3GJ9 - chains A and C; structure by X-ray diffraction, 2.80 A resolution.

Chain A:
Molecule: Tax1-binding protein 3
From: Homo sapiens
UniProt: O14907 (TX1B3_HUMAN); residue numbers follow UniProt; this construct covers 1-124
Chain sequence (124 residues; each row starts with the number of its first residue):
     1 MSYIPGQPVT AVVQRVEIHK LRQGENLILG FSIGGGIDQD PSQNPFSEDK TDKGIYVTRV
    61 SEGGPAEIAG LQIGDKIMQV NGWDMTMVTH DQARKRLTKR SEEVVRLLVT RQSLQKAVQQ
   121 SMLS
Not modelled in the structure: 1-9, 118-124
Bound ions: Zn2+ site 1: Glu62, Glu67 (shared with 1 residue of chain B); Zn2+ site 2 near Glu103 (its only coordinating residue here)
UniProt features mapped onto this chain:
  - modified residue: Ser2 (N-acetylserine), Ser61 (Phosphoserine)
  - natural variant: Ile33 (I33T: Found in a patient with dilated cardiomyopathy and septo-optic dysplasia; uncertain significance)
  - mutagenesis: Lys20 (K20A: Abolishes interaction with KCNJ4), His90 (H90A: Abolishes interaction with KCNJ4)

Chain C:
Molecule: C-terminal peptide from Inward rectifier potassium channel 4
UniProt: P48050 (IRK4_HUMAN); residue numbers follow UniProt; this construct covers 436-445
Chain sequence (10 residues; numbered 436 to 445; the number before each row is that of its first residue):
   436 NISYRRESAI
Not modelled in the structure: 436-439
UniProt features mapped onto this chain:
  - motif: Ser443 to Ile445 (PDZ-binding)

Chain A / chain C interface:
Contacting residue pairs (24):
  Ile28(A) - Ile445(C)
  Leu29(A) - Ile445(C)  hydrogen bond (backbone-backbone)
  Gly30(A) - Ile445(C)  hydrogen bond (backbone-backbone)
  Phe31(A) - Ser443(C)
  Phe31(A) - Ala444(C)
  Phe31(A) - Ile445(C)  hydrogen bond (backbone-backbone)
  Ser32(A) - Ser443(C)
  Ser32(A) - Ala444(C)
  Ile33(A) - Glu442(C)
  Ile33(A) - Ser443(C)  hydrogen bond (backbone-backbone)
  Ile33(A) - Ile445(C)  hydrophobic
  Gly34(A) - Arg440(C)
  Gln39(A) - Arg441(C)
  Gln43(A) - Arg440(C)  hydrogen bond (backbone-side chain)
  Asn44(A) - Arg440(C)
  Thr58(A) - Arg440(C)
  Thr58(A) - Glu442(C)  hydrogen bond
  Arg59(A) - Glu442(C)  salt bridge
  His90(A) - Arg441(C)
  His90(A) - Glu442(C)
  His90(A) - Ser443(C)  hydrogen bond
  Asp91(A) - Arg441(C)  salt bridge
  Arg94(A) - Ser443(C)
  Leu97(A) - Ile445(C)  hydrophobic
Also at the interface, not in a pair above, chain A (20 interface residues in all): Leu27, Gly35, Asp38, Thr98

In short:
20 residues of chain A face 6 of chain C across their interface, with 7 hydrogen bonds and 2 salt bridges.
Polar pairs include Arg59(A)-Glu442(C), Asp91(A)-Arg441(C) and Gly30(A)-Ile445(C). Curated annotation
(UniProt) lists 2 mutagenesis sites on chain A.
Chain A is Tax1-binding protein 3 (Homo sapiens) and chain C is C-terminal peptide from Inward rectifier
potassium channel 4; the structure, crystal structure of TIP-1 in complex with c-terminal of Kir2.3, was
determined by X-ray diffraction.
